Entry 6WDS (electron microscopy, 2.90 A resolution); this record covers chains C and D of the 6 polymer chains in the assembly.

Chain C:
Protein: viral protein 3
From: Enterovirus D68
UniProtKB: A0A097BW12 (A0A097BW12_9ENTO); residues 1-247 here correspond to UniProt positions 318-564 (UniProt number = residue number + 317)
Amino-acid sequence (247 residues; numbered 1 to 247; the number before each row is that of its first residue):
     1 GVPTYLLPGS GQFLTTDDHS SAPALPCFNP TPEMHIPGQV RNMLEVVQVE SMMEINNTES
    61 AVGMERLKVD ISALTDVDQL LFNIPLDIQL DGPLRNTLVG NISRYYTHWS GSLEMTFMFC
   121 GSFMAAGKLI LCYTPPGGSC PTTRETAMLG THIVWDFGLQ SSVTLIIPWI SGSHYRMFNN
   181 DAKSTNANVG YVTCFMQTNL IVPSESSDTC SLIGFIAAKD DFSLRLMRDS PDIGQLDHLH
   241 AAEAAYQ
Disordered / not traced: 246-247

Chain D:
Protein: viral protein 4
From: Enterovirus D68
UniProtKB: A0A126D252 (A0A126D252_9ENTO); residues 1-68 here correspond to UniProt positions 2-69 (UniProt number = residue number + 1)
Amino-acid sequence (68 residues; each row starts with the number of its first residue):
     1 GAQVTRQQTG THENANIATN GSHITYNQIN FYKDSYAASA SKQDFSQDPS KFTEPVVEGL
    61 KAGAPVLK
Disordered / not traced: 1-28, 59-68

Chain C / chain D interface:
Contacting residue pairs (33):
  Asp18(C) - Ser39(D)
  Asp18(C) - Ala40(D)  hydrogen bond (side chain-backbone)
  Asp18(C) - Lys42(D)
  His19(C) - Ser39(D)
  Ser20(C) - Ile29(D)  hydrogen bond (side chain-backbone)
  Ser20(C) - Asn30(D)
  Ser20(C) - Tyr32(D)
  Ser20(C) - Ala37(D)
  Ser21(C) - Tyr32(D)
  Ser21(C) - Ala37(D)  hydrogen bond (backbone-backbone)
  Ala22(C) - Tyr32(D)
  Pro23(C) - Tyr32(D)
  Pro23(C) - Asp34(D)
  Pro23(C) - Tyr36(D)
  Pro23(C) - Ala37(D)  hydrophobic
  Leu25(C) - Tyr36(D)  hydrogen bond (backbone-side chain)
  Pro26(C) - Asp34(D)
  Cys27(C) - Asp34(D)  hydrogen bond (backbone-side chain)
  Gly38(C) - Lys51(D)
  Gly38(C) - Phe52(D)
  Gln39(C) - Lys51(D)  hydrogen bond (backbone-side chain)
  Gln39(C) - Phe52(D)
  Val40(C) - Phe52(D)  hydrophobic
  Arg41(C) - Asp44(D)
  Arg41(C) - Ser46(D)
  Arg41(C) - Gln47(D)
  Arg41(C) - Lys51(D)
  Asn42(C) - Gln47(D)  hydrogen bond
  Glu45(C) - Gln47(D)
  Glu45(C) - Asp48(D)
  Glu45(C) - Phe52(D)
  Gln48(C) - Thr53(D)
  Val49(C) - Phe52(D)  hydrophobic
Also at the interface, not in a pair above, chain C (19 interface residues in all): Ala24, Phe28
Also at the interface, not in a pair above, chain D (18 interface residues in all): Ala38, Pro49

Summary:
Chain C and chain D form an interface of 19 and 18 residues respectively, with 7 hydrogen bonds. Polar pairs
include Asp18(C)-Ala40(D), Ser20(C)-Ile29(D) and Leu25(C)-Tyr36(D).
Chain C is viral protein 3 and chain D is viral protein 4, both from Enterovirus D68; the structure,
Enterovirus D68 in complex with human monoclonal antibody EV68-159, was determined by electron microscopy
(same publication as 6WDT).
